Entry 7YET (electron microscopy, 3.30 A resolution); this record covers chains D and E of the 5 polymer chains in the assembly.

# Chain D (and E)
Name: Polymerase cofactor VP35
Organism: Ebola virus
Notes: chain E of this document is another copy of the same molecule, construct and numbering; everything in this record applies to it too
UniProtKB: A0A1C4HDK9 (A0A1C4HDK9_9MONO); numbering as in UniProt (aligned over 1-340)
Chain sequence (340 residues; row label = number of the first residue in the row):
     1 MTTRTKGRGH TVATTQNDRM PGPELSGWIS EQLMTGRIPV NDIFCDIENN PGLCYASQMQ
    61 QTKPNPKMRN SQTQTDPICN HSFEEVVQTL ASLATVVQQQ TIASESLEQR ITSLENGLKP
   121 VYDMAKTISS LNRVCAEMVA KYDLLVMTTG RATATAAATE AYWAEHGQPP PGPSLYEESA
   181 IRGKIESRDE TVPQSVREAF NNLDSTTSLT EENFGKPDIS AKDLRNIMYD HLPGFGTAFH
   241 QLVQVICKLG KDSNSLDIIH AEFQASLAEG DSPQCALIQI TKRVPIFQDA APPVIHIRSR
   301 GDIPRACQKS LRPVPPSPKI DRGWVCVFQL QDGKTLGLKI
Disordered / not traced: 1-81, 150-340 (chain E: 1-79, 147-340)

# Chain D / chain E interface
Residue-residue contacts (28; chain D residue first):
  Ser92(D) - Leu93(E)
  Leu93(D) - Leu93(E)  hydrophobic
  Val96(D) - Leu93(E)  hydrophobic
  Val96(D) - Val96(E)  hydrophobic
  Gln99(D) - Gln100(E)  hydrogen bond (backbone-side chain)
  Gln100(D) - Gln99(E)  hydrogen bond
  Gln100(D) - Gln100(E)  hydrogen bond (backbone-side chain)
  Ala103(D) - Gln100(E)
  Leu107(D) - Leu107(E)  hydrophobic
  Arg110(D) - Leu107(E)
  Arg110(D) - Ile111(E)
  Ile111(D) - Arg110(E)
  Leu114(D) - Arg110(E)
  Leu114(D) - Leu114(E)  hydrophobic
  Gly117(D) - Tyr122(E)
  Pro120(D) - Tyr122(E)  hydrophobic
  Val121(D) - Val121(E)  hydrophobic
  Met124(D) - Met124(E)  hydrophobic
  Thr127(D) - Ile128(E)
  Thr127(D) - Asn132(E)  hydrogen bond
  Ile128(D) - Ile128(E)  hydrophobic
  Ser130(D) - Asn132(E)
  Leu131(D) - Asn132(E)
  Val134(D) - Asn132(E)
  Val134(D) - Val139(E)  hydrophobic
  Glu137(D) - Val139(E)
  Met138(D) - Val139(E)  hydrophobic
  Lys141(D) - Tyr142(E)
Also at the interface, not in a pair above, chain D (26 interface residues in all): Ser113, Asn116, Leu144, Leu145
Also at the interface, not in a pair above, chain E (24 interface residues in all): Ser92, Ala103, Ala125, Leu131, Cys135, Ala136, Met138, Asp143, Val146

# Summary
Chain D and chain E form an interface of 26 and 24 residues respectively; the contacts include 4 hydrogen
bonds. Polar contacts include Gln99(D)-Gln100(E), Gln100(D)-Gln100(E) and Thr127(D)-Asn132(E).
Both chains are Polymerase cofactor VP35 (Ebola virus). Entry 7YET (The structure of EBOV L-VP35 in complex
with suramin) was determined by electron microscopy (same publication as 7YER and 7YES).
